Entry 1Q6N (X-ray diffraction, 2.10 A resolution); this record covers chain A.

[Chain A]
Name: Protein-tyrosine phosphatase, non-receptor type 1
Source organism: Homo sapiens
Notes: EC 3.1.3.48; fragment: catalytic domain
Reference sequence: P18031 (PTN1_HUMAN); residues 501-798 here correspond to UniProt positions 1-298 (UniProt number = residue number - 500)
Chain sequence (310 residues; row label = number of the first residue in the row):
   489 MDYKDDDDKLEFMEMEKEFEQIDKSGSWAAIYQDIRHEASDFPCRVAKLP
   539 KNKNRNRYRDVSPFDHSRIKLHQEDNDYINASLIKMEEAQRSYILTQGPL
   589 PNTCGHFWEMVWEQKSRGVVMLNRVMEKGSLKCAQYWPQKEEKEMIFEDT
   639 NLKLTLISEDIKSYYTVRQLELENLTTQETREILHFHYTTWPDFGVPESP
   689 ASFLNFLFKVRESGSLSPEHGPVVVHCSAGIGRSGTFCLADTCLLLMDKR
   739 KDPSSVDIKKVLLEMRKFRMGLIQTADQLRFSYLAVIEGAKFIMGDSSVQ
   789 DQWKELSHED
Disordered / not traced: 489-496, 786-798
Sequence notes: cloning artifact (489-500)
Small-molecule neighbours: P90 ({4-[(2S,4E)-2-(1,3-benzothiazol-2-yl)-2-(1H-1,2,3-benzotriazol-1-yl)-5-phenylpent-4-enyl]phenyl}(difluoro)methylphosphonic acid): Tyr546, Arg547, Asp548, Val549, Ser618, Leu619, Asp681, Phe682, Cys715, Ser716, Ala717, Gly718, Ile719, Gly720, Arg721, Met758, Gly759, Gln762

[Overview]
Bound to chain A: compound P90.
Chain A is Protein-tyrosine phosphatase, non-receptor type 1 (Homo sapiens); the structure, The structure of
phosphotyrosine phosphatase 1B in complex with compound 4, was determined by X-ray diffraction together with
1Q6J, 1Q6M, 1Q6P, 1Q6S and 1Q6T from the same study.
